PDB entry 1G17 | X-ray diffraction, 2.00 A resolution | chains A and B

[Chain A (and B)]
Name: Ras-related protein SEC4
Source organism: Saccharomyces cerevisiae
Notes: chain B of this document is another copy of the same molecule, construct and numbering; everything in this record applies to it too
UniProt: P07560 (SEC4_YEAST); residue numbers follow UniProt; this construct covers 18-187
Sequence (170 residues; numbered 18 to 187; the number before each row is that of its first residue):
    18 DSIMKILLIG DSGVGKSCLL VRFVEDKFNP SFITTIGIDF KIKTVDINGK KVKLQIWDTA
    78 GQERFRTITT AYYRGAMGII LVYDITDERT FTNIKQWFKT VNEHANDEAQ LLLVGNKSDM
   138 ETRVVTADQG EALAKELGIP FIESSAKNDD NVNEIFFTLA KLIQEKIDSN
Not modelled in the structure: 18, 187
Differences from the reference sequence: conflict Ile-73 (Leu in P07560), Ile-102 (Val in P07560)
Metal / ion sites: Mg2+: Ser-34, Thr-52 (together with GMP-PNP)
Small-molecule neighbours: GMP-PNP (GNP; phosphoaminophosphonic acid-guanylate ester): Asp-28, Ser-29, Gly-30, Val-31, Gly-32, Lys-33, Ser-34, Cys-35, Phe-45, Asn-46, Pro-47, Ser-48, Phe-49, Ile-50, Thr-51, Thr-52, Thr-76, Ala-77, Gly-78, Gln-79, Asn-133, Lys-134, Asp-136, Met-137, Ser-162, Ala-163, Lys-164
Swiss-Prot annotation at these positions:
  - motif: Phe-49 to Phe-57 (Effector region)
  - binding site (GTP): Gly-27 to Ser-34, Asp-75 to Gln-79, Asn-133 to Asp-136
From the paper describing this entry:
  - contacts within the chain: Gly-54/Phe-82, Gly-54/Ile-85, Trp-74/Tyr-89, Ile-55/Tyr-89
  - binding site for GMP-PNP: Ser-29, Thr-51, Gly-78
  - Mg2+ coordination: Ser-34, Thr-52

[Interface between chain A and chain B]
Contacting residue pairs (1; chain A residue first):
  Asn-65(A) / Arg-106(B)
Other interface residues (no listed pair), chain A (3 interface residues in all): Gly-66, Lys-68
Other interface residues (no listed pair), chain B (3 interface residues in all): Glu-80, Asn-110

[Summary]
The chain A/chain B interface involves 3 residues from each chain. Bound to chain A: GMP-PNP. Ser-34(A) and
Thr-52(A) form the Mg2+ site. Curated annotation (UniProt) lists 17 GTP-binding residues on chain A. From the
paper: a binding site for GMP-PNP at Ser-29(A), Thr-51(A) and Gly-78(A); Mg2+ coordination by Ser-34(A) and
Thr-52(A).
Chain A and chain B are both Ras-related protein SEC4 (Saccharomyces cerevisiae); the structure, Crystal
structure of SEC4-guanosine-5'-(beta,gamma)-imidotriphosphate, was determined by X-ray diffraction (same
publication as 1G16).
